7OSJ - chains A and D of the 6 polymer chains in the assembly; structure by electron microscopy, 3.80 A resolution.

[Chain A]
Name: Probable ABC transporter binding protein NosD
From: Pseudomonas stutzeri ATCC 14405
UniProtKB: P19843 (NOSD_PSEST); residue numbers follow UniProt; this construct covers 1-436
Amino-acid sequence (436 residues; numbered 1 to 436; the number before each row is that of its first residue):
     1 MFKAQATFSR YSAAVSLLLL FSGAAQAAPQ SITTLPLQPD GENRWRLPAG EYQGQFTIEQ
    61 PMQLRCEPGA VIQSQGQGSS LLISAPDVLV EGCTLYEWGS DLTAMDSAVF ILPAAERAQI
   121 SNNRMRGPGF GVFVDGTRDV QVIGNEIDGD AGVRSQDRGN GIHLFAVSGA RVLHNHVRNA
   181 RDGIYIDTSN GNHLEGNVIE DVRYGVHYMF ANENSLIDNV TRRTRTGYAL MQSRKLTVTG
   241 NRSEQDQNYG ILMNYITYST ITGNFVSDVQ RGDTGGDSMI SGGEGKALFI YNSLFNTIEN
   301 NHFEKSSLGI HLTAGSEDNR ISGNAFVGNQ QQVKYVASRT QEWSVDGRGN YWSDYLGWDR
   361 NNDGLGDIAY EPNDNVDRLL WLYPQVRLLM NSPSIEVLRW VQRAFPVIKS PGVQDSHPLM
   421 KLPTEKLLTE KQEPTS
Unresolved in the structure: 1-27, 273-282, 430-436
Bound ions: Cu ion: His207, Met209, Met231 (shared with 1 residue of chain H); Mg2+: Trp358, Asp367

[Chain D]
Name: Probable ABC transporter permease protein NosY
From: Pseudomonas stutzeri ATCC 14405
UniProtKB: P19845 (NOSY_PSEST); numbering as in UniProt (aligned over 1-276)
Amino-acid sequence (276 residues; numbered 1 to 276; the number before each row is that of its first residue):
     1 MNQVWNIARK ELSDGLRNRW LLAISLLFAV LAVGIAWLGA AASGQLGFTS IPATIASLAS
    61 LATFLMPLIA LLLAYDAIVG EDEGGTLMLL LTYPLGRGQI LLGKFVGHGL ILALAVLIGF
   121 GCAALAIALL VEGVELGMLF WAFGRFMISS TLLGWVFLAF AYVLSGKVNE KSSAAGLALG
   181 VWFLFVLVFD LVLLALLVLS EGKFNPELLP WLLLLNPTDI YRLINLSGFE GSGSAMGVLS
   241 LGADLPVPAA VLWLCLLAWI GVSLLLAYAI FRRRLT
Unresolved in the structure: 1, 44-49, 275-276

[Interface between chain A and chain D]
Pairs across the interface (33; chain A residue first):
  Leu356(A) with Val198(D)
  Trp358(A) with Leu194(D), hydrophobic; Leu197(D); Gly237(D); Ser240(D); Leu241(D)
  Asp359(A) with Glu201(D); Gly202(D)
  Arg360(A) with Gly202(D); Asn205(D), hydrogen bond (side chain-backbone); Pro206(D), hydrogen bond (side chain-backbone); Leu209(D); Pro210(D); Leu241(D); Asp244(D), salt bridge
  Asn362(A) with Lys203(D)
  Ile368(A) with Gly237(D); Ser240(D)
  Glu371(A) with Ser234(D), hydrogen bond
  Trp400(A) with Phe64(D), hydrophobic
  Ala404(A) with Ser60(D), hydrogen bond (backbone-side chain); Phe64(D), hydrophobic
  Phe405(A) with Ile35(D), hydrophobic; Ser57(D); Ser60(D); Leu61(D); Phe64(D), hydrophobic
  Pro406(A) with Ser57(D)
  Val407(A) with Ala53(D); Thr54(D); Ser57(D)
  Ile408(A) with Leu38(D), hydrophobic
  Gln414(A) with Ser234(D)
Interface residues without a listed pair, chain A (16 interface residues in all): Gly357, Ala369
Interface residues without a listed pair, chain D (28 interface residues in all): Ala56, Leu187, Glu207, Ala235, Val238

[In short]
Chain A and chain D form an interface of 16 and 28 residues respectively, with 4 hydrogen bonds and 1 salt
bridge. Polar pairs include Arg360(A)-Asp244(D), Arg360(A)-Asn205(D) and Arg360(A)-Pro206(D). His207(A),
Met209(A) and Met231(A) form the Cu ion site.
Here chain A is Probable ABC transporter binding protein NosD and chain D is Probable ABC transporter permease
protein NosY, both from Pseudomonas stutzeri ATCC 14405. Entry 7OSJ (ABC Transporter complex NosDFYL, membrane
anchor) was determined by electron microscopy, deposited together with 7O0Y, 7O0Z, 7O10, 7O11, 7O12, 7O13 and
10 further entries.
